6X43 - chains A and P of the 9 polymer chains in the assembly; structure by electron microscopy, 3.60 A resolution.

Chain A:
Molecule: Transcription-repair-coupling factor
From: Escherichia coli
Notes: EC 3.6.4.-
UniProtKB: A0A024L3Y3 (A0A024L3Y3_ECOLX); residue numbers follow UniProt; this construct covers 1-1148
Amino-acid sequence (1148 residues; each row starts with the number of its first residue):
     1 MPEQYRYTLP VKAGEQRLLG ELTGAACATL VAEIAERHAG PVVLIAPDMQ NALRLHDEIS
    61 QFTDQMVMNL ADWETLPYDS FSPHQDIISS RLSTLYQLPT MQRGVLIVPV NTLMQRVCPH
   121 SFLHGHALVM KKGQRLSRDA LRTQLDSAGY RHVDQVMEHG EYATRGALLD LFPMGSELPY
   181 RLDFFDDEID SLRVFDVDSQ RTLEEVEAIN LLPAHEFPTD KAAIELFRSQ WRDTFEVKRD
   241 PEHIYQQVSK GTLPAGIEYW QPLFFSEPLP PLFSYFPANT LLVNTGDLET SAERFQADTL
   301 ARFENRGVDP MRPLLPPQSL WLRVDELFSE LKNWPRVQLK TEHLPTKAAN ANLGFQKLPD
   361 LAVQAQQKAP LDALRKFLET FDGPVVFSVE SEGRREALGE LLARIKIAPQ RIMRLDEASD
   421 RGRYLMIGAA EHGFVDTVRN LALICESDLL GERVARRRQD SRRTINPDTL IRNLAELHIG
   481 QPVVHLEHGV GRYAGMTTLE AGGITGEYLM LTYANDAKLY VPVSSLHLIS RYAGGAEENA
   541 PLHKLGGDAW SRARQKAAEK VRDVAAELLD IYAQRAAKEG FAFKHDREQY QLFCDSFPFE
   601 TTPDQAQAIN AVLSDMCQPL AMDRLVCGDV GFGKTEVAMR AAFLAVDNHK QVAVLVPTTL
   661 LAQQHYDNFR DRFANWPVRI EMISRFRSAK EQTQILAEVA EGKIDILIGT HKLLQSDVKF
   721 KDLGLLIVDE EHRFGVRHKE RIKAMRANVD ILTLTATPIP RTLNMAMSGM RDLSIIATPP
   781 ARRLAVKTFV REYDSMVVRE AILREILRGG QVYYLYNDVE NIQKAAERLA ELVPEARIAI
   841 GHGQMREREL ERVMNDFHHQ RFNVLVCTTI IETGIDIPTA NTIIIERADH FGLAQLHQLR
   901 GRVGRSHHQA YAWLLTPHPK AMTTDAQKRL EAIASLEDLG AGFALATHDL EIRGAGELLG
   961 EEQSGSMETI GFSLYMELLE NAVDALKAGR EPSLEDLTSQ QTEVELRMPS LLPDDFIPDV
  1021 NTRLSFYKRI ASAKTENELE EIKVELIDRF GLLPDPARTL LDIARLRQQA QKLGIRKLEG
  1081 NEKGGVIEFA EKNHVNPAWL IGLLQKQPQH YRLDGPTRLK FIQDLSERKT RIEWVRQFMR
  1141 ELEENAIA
Not modelled in the structure: 1-3, 1148
Metal / ion sites: Mg2+: Thr635, Asp729 (together with ATP)
Small-molecule neighbours: ATP (adenosine-5'-triphosphate): Phe597, Phe599, Glu600, Thr601, Thr602, Gln605, Asp629, Val630, Gly631, Phe632, Gly633, Lys634, Thr635, Glu636, Asp729, Glu730, Pro780, Ala781, Arg783, Gly874, Asp876, Arg902, Arg905
From the paper describing this entry:
  - binding site for ATP: Gly874, Arg902, Arg905

Chain P:
Molecule: 64-nt DNA strand
Sequence (64 nucleotides; row label = number of the first residue in the row):
     1 GGGTATTCGC CGCGTACCTC TCCTAGCCCG CAAGTATCCT ATTCCTTGCA GCGGTGCCGT
    61 TGGG
Not modelled in the structure: 25-27, 56-64

How chain A and chain P interact:
Contacting residue pairs (28; chain A residue first):
  Lys368(A) - DT47(P)  sugar contact
  Gln459(A) - DT43(P)  phosphate contact
  Asp460(A) - DC44(P)  hydrogen bond to the phosphate
  Trp550(A) - DC31(P)  phosphate contact
  Ala553(A) - DC31(P)  phosphate contact
  Arg554(A) - DC31(P)  hydrogen bond to the phosphate
  Thr658(A) - DT35(P)  hydrogen bond to the phosphate
  Thr658(A) - DA36(P)  hydrogen bond to the phosphate
  Thr659(A) - DA36(P)  hydrogen bond to the phosphate
  Ser684(A) - DT37(P)  phosphate contact
  Arg685(A) - DA36(P)  salt bridge to the phosphate
  Arg685(A) - DT37(P)  salt bridge to the phosphate
  Thr710(A) - DA36(P)  hydrogen bond to the phosphate
  Thr710(A) - DT37(P)  hydrogen bond to the phosphate
  His711(A) - DA36(P)  hydrogen bond to the sugar
  Lys712(A) - DT37(P)  phosphate contact
  Lys712(A) - DC38(P)  salt bridge to the phosphate
  Asn817(A) - DG34(P)  sugar contact
  Asp818(A) - DG34(P)  phosphate contact
  Val819(A) - DG34(P)  hydrogen bond to the phosphate
  His842(A) - DT35(P)  phosphate contact
  Gly843(A) - DT35(P)  hydrogen bond to the phosphate
  Gly843(A) - DA36(P)  phosphate contact
  Gln844(A) - DT35(P)  hydrogen bond to the phosphate
  Thr868(A) - DG34(P)  phosphate contact
  Thr868(A) - DT35(P)  hydrogen bond to the phosphate
  Thr869(A) - DG34(P)  sugar contact
  Ile870(A) - DA36(P)  phosphate contact
Other interface residues (no listed pair), chain A (27 interface residues in all): Arg458, Pro657, Gln715, Arg733, Glu820
Other interface residues (no listed pair), chain P (12 interface residues in all): DG30, DA33, DT46

Summary:
The interface between chain A and chain P involves 27 residues on one side and 12 on the other; the contacts
include 12 hydrogen bonds and 3 salt bridges. Among the polar pairs are His711(A)-DA36(P), Asp460(A)-DC44(P)
and Arg554(A)-DC31(P). Ligands of chain A: ATP. From the paper: a binding site for ATP at Gly874(A), Arg902(A)
and Arg905(A).
Chain A is Transcription-repair-coupling factor (Escherichia coli) and chain P is a 64-nt DNA strand; the
structure, Mfd-bound E.coli RNA polymerase elongation complex - II state, was determined by electron
microscopy, deposited together with 6X26, 6X2F, 6X2N, 6X4W, 6X4Y and 6X50.
